8DFO - chains J and K of the 13 polymer chains in the assembly; structure by electron microscopy, 3.10 A resolution.

== Chain J (and K) ==
Protein: CRISPR-associated protein, CT1133 family
Source organism: Desulfovibrio vulgaris
Notes: fragment: Cas8c C-terminal domain; chain K of this document is another copy of the same molecule, construct and numbering; everything in this record applies to it too
UniProtKB: Q72WF8 (Q72WF8_DESVH); residues 1-124 here correspond to UniProt positions 489-612 (UniProt number = residue number + 488)
Amino-acid sequence (124 residues; row label = number of the first residue in the row):
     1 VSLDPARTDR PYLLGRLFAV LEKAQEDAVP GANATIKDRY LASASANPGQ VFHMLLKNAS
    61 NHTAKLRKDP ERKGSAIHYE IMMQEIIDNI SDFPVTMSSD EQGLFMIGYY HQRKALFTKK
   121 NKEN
Not modelled in the structure: 74-75, 120-124

== Chain J / chain K interface ==
Pairs across the interface - 36 pairs, chain J then chain K:
  Gly49(J) - Ser99(K)
  Gln50(J) - Ser99(K)  hydrogen bond
  His53(J) - Ser99(K)
  His53(J) - Gln102(K)  hydrogen bond
  His53(J) - Gly103(K)
  His53(J) - Met106(K)
  Leu56(J) - Met106(K)  hydrophobic
  Lys57(J) - Ser45(K)  hydrogen bond
  Lys57(J) - Gln102(K)
  Lys57(J) - Met106(K)
  Ser60(J) - Lys37(K)
  Ser60(J) - Leu41(K)
  Ser60(J) - Tyr110(K)
  Ala64(J) - Asp38(K)
  Arg67(J) - Asn33(K)
  Arg67(J) - Asp38(K)  salt bridge
  Lys68(J) - Asn33(K)
  Glu80(J) - Lys37(K)  salt bridge
  Glu80(J) - Arg113(K)  salt bridge
  Met83(J) - Tyr110(K)
  Gln84(J) - Arg113(K)
  Gln84(J) - Lys114(K)
  Ile87(J) - Tyr110(K)  hydrophobic
  Ile87(J) - His111(K)  hydrogen bond (backbone-side chain)
  Asp88(J) - Val1(K)
  Asp88(J) - Ser2(K)  hydrogen bond
  Asp88(J) - His111(K)
  Asp88(J) - Lys114(K)  salt bridge
  Asn89(J) - Val1(K)
  Ile90(J) - Ile107(K)  hydrophobic
  Ile90(J) - His111(K)  hydrogen bond (backbone-side chain)
  Ser91(J) - Arg7(K)  hydrogen bond (backbone-side chain)
  Ser91(J) - Ile107(K)
  Asp92(J) - Ile107(K)
  Phe93(J) - Gly103(K)
  Phe93(J) - Ile107(K)
Also at the interface, not in a pair above, chain J (22 interface residues in all): Asn61, Ile81, Glu85
Also at the interface, not in a pair above, chain K (21 interface residues in all): Ala42, Asp100, Leu104, Phe117

== In short ==
The interface between chain J and chain K involves 22 residues on one side and 21 on the other; the contacts
include 7 hydrogen bonds and 4 salt bridges. Polar pairs include Arg67(J)-Asp38(K), Glu80(J)-Lys37(K) and
Glu80(J)-Arg113(K).
Chain J and chain K are both CRISPR-associated protein, CT1133 family (Desulfovibrio vulgaris); the structure,
type I-C Cascade bound to AcrIC4, was determined by electron microscopy (same publication as 8DEJ, 8DFA, 8DFS
and 8DEX).
